6T2F - chains A and B; structure by X-ray diffraction, 2.09 A resolution.

# Chain A
Name: E3 ubiquitin-protein ligase Mdm2
Organism: Homo sapiens
Notes: EC 2.3.2.27
Reference sequence: Q00987 (MDM2_HUMAN); numbering as in UniProt (aligned over 25-109)
Amino-acid sequence (86 residues; row label = number of the first residue in the row):
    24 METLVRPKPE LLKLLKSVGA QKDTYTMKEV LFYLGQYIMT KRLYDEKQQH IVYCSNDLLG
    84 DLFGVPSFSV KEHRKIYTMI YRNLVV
Unresolved in the structure: 24
Sequence notes: initiating methionine (24); engineered mutation E33 (Leu in Q00987)
Curated features (UniProtKB/Swiss-Prot):
  - mutagenesis: G58 (G58A: No effect on its ability to induce apoptosis)
Small-molecule neighbours: M9H (2-(methylamino)-N-[[3-[[2-(methylamino)ethanoylamino]methyl]phenyl]methyl]ethanamide): K51, L54, F55, Q59, M62

# Chain B
Name: MDM2 in complex with GAR300-Am
Amino-acid sequence (14 residues; numbered 1 to 14; the number before each row is that of its first residue):
     1 LTFDQYWAQL DSAA
Covalently attached groups: compound M9H linked to D4, D11

# Interface between chain A and chain B
Residue-residue contacts (23):
  K51(A) - A14(B)
  L54(A) - W7(B)  hydrogen bond (backbone-side chain)
  L54(A) - L10(B)
  L54(A) - D11(B)
  L57(A) - W7(B)  hydrophobic
  G58(A) - F3(B)
  G58(A) - W7(B)
  I61(A) - F3(B)  hydrophobic
  I61(A) - W7(B)  hydrophobic
  M62(A) - F3(B)  hydrophobic
  Y67(A) - F3(B)  hydrophobic
  Q72(A) - L1(B)
  Q72(A) - T2(B)  hydrogen bond
  Q72(A) - F3(B)  hydrogen bond (side chain-backbone)
  H73(A) - Y6(B)
  V93(A) - Y6(B)
  V93(A) - W7(B)
  K94(A) - Y6(B)
  H96(A) - Q9(B)
  H96(A) - L10(B)
  Y100(A) - L10(B)  hydrogen bond (side chain-backbone)
  Y100(A) - A13(B)
  Y100(A) - A14(B)  hydrogen bond (side chain-backbone)
Other interface residues (no listed pair), chain A (16 interface residues in all): M50, V75, I99

# Overview
16 residues of chain A and 10 residues of chain B are in contact; the contacts include 5 hydrogen bonds. Polar
contacts include L54(A)-W7(B), Q72(A)-T2(B) and Q72(A)-F3(B). Chain A binds compound M9H. Compound M9H is
covalently linked to D4(B).
Chain A is E3 ubiquitin-protein ligase Mdm2 (Homo sapiens) and chain B is MDM2 in complex with GAR300-Am; the
structure, Multicomponent Peptide Stapling as a Diversity-Driven Tool for the Development of Inhibitors of
Protein-Protein Interactions, was determined by X-ray diffraction (same publication as 6T2D and 6T2E).
